PDB entry 7S7Z | X-ray diffraction, 1.55 A resolution | chain A

== Chain A ==
Molecule: iAchSnFR Fluorescent Acetylcholine Sensor precursor binding protein
From: Thermoanaerobacter sp. X513
Chain sequence (293 residues; each row starts with the number of its first residue; numbers below 1 keep their minus sign (Met-13 is residue -13)):
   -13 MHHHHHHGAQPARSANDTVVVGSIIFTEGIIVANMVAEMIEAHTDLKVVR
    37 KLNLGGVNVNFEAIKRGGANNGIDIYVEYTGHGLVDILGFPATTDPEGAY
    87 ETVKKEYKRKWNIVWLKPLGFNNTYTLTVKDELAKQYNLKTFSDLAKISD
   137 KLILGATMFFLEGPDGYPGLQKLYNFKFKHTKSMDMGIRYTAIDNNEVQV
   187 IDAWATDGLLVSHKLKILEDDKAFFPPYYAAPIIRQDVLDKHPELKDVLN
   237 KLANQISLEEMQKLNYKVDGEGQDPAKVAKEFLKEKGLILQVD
Disordered / not traced: -13 to 0, 279
Small-molecule neighbours:
  - choline ion (CHT): Val43, Tyr65, Asn109, Thr110, Tyr111, Trp190, Tyr214
  - N-cyclohexyltaurine (NHE; 2-[N-cyclohexylamino]ethane sulfonic acid): Ile11, Thr13, Ile16, Met172, Gly173, Leu195, Val254, Asp255, Pro261
From the paper describing this entry:
  - binding site for choline ion: Tyr65, Tyr111, Tyr214

== In short ==
Ligands of chain A: choline ion and N-cyclohexyltaurine. The paper reports a binding site for choline ion at
Tyr65, Tyr111 and Tyr214.
Chain A is iAchSnFR Fluorescent Acetylcholine Sensor precursor binding protein (Thermoanaerobacter sp. X513);
the structure, Crystal structure of iAChSnFR Acetylcholine Sensor precursor binding protein with choline
bound, was determined by X-ray diffraction, deposited together with 7S7W, 7S7Y and 7S80.
